Entry 1FBF (X-ray diffraction, 2.70 A resolution); this record covers chains A and B.

# Chain A (and B)
Molecule: Fructose 1,6-bisphosphatase
Organism: Sus scrofa
Notes: EC 3.1.3.11; chain B of this document is another copy of the same molecule, construct and numbering; everything in this record applies to it too
UniProt: P00636 (F16P_PIG); numbering as in UniProt (aligned over 1-335)
Amino-acid sequence (335 residues; row label = number of the first residue in the row):
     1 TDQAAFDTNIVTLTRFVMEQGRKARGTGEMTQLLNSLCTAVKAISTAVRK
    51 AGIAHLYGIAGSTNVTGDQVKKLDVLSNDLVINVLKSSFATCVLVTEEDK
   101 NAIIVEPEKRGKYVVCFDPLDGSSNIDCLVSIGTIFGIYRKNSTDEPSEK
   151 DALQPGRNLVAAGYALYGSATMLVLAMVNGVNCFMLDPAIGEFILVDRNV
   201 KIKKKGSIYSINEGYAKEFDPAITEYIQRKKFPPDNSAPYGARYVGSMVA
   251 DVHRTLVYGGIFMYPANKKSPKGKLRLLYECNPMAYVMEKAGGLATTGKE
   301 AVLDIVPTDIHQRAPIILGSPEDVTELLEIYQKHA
Unresolved in the structure: 1-6, 56-71 (chain B: 1-4, 56-71)
Sequence notes: conflict Gln20 (Glu in P00636), Thr96 (Ser in P00636), Asn199 (Asp in P00636)
Swiss-Prot annotation at these positions:
  - binding site (Mg(2+)): Glu98

# Interface between chain A and chain B
Residue-residue contacts (69):
  Val48(A) with Ser169(B)
  Arg49(A) with Arg49(B); Ser169(B); Pro188(B)
  Gly52(A) with Met185(B); Val196(B)
  Ile53(A) with Met185(B); Asp187(B); Val196(B), hydrophobic
  Cys128(A) with His253(B)
  Leu129(A) with Ser131(B); Ser169(B); Ala170(B), hydrophobic; Met172(B), hydrophobic
  Ser131(A) with Leu129(B); Ser131(B)
  Leu166(A) with Leu129(B), hydrophobic
  Tyr167(A) with Ser169(B)
  Gly168(A) with Arg49(B), hydrogen bond (backbone-side chain); Gly168(B); Ser169(B)
  Ser169(A) with Val48(B); Arg49(B); Leu129(B); Val130(B); Tyr167(B); Gly168(B)
  Ala170(A) with Arg49(B)
  Thr171(A) with Arg49(B)
  Met172(A) with Leu129(B), hydrophobic
  Met185(A) with Gly52(B); Ile53(B), hydrophobic
  Asp187(A) with Lys50(B), salt bridge
  Val196(A) with Gly52(B)
  Tyr209(A) with Glu213(B)
  Asn212(A) with Gly241(B); Ala242(B), hydrogen bond (side chain-backbone); Arg243(B)
  Glu213(A) with Tyr209(B); Glu213(B); Lys231(B); Ala242(B)
  Gly214(A) with Pro239(B); Tyr240(B); Ala242(B)
  Ala216(A) with Lys231(B); Phe232(B), hydrophobic
  Lys217(A) with Phe232(B)
  Lys231(A) with Glu213(B); Lys231(B)
  Phe232(A) with Lys217(B)
  Pro239(A) with Gly214(B)
  Tyr240(A) with Gly214(B)
  Gly241(A) with Asn212(B)
  Ala242(A) with Asn212(B), hydrogen bond (backbone-side chain); Tyr244(B)
  Arg243(A) with Asn212(B); Tyr244(B); Val245(B); Gly246(B)
  Tyr244(A) with Ala242(B); Arg243(B); Tyr244(B), hydrogen bond (backbone-backbone)
  Val245(A) with Arg243(B)
  Gly246(A) with Arg243(B)
  His253(A) with Cys128(B)
  Val257(A) with Asp127(B); Cys128(B), hydrophobic
  Tyr258(A) with Cys128(B), hydrophobic
Interface residues without a listed pair, chain A (45 interface residues in all): Lys50, Ala51, Asp127, Val130, Leu186, Pro188, Ala189, Ile194, Arg254
Interface residues without a listed pair, chain B (43 interface residues in all): Leu166, Leu186, Ile194, Ala216, Pro233, Arg254, Val257, Tyr258

# Overview
The interface between chain A and chain B involves 45 residues on one side and 43 on the other, with 4
hydrogen bonds and 1 salt bridge. Polar pairs include Asp187(A)-Lys50(B), Gly168(A)-Arg49(B) and
Asn212(A)-Ala242(B). Curated annotation (UniProt) lists Mg2+-binding residue Glu98(A) on chain A.
Chain A and chain B are both Fructose 1,6-bisphosphatase (Sus scrofa); the structure, Crystallographic studies
of the catalytic mechanism of the neutral form of fructose-1,6-bisphosphatase, was determined by X-ray
diffraction, deposited together with 1FBC, 1FBD, 1FBE, 1FBG and 1FBH.
